Entry 4C2W (X-ray diffraction, 1.70 A resolution); this record covers chains A and D.

[Chain A]
Name: Aurora kinase B-A
From: Xenopus laevis
Notes: EC 2.7.11.1
UniProt: Q6DE08 (AUKBA_XENLA); numbering as in UniProt (aligned over 78-356)
Chain sequence (279 residues; each row starts with the number of its first residue):
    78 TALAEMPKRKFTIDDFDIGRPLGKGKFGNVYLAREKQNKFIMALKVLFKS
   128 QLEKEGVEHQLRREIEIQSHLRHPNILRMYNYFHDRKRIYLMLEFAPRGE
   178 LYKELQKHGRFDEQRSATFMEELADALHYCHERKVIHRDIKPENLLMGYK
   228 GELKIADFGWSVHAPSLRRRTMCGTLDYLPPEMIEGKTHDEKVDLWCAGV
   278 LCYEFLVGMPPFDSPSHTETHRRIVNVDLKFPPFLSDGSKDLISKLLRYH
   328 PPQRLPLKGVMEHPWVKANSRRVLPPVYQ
Not modelled in the structure: 78-87
Modified / non-standard residues: Thr248 (phosphothreonine; TPO)
Ligand contacts: AMP-PNP (ANP; phosphoaminophosphonic acid-adenylate ester): Leu99, Gly100, Lys101, Gly102, Lys103, Val107, Ala120, Lys122, Leu154, Leu170, Glu171, Phe172, Ala173, Glu177, Leu223, Asp234
Swiss-Prot annotation at these positions:
  - active site: Asp216 (Proton acceptor)
  - binding site (ATP): Leu99 to Val107, Lys122
What the authors report for this chain:
  - post-translational modification sites: Thr248
  - conformationally variable residues (side-chain flip): Arg140
  - specificity-determining residues: Glu177 (proposed by the authors, not directly observed)

[Chain D]
Name: Inner centromere protein A
From: Xenopus laevis
UniProt: O13024 (INCEA_XENLA); numbering as in UniProt (aligned over 797-847)
Chain sequence (52 residues; each row starts with the number of its first residue):
   796 IPIPAWASGNLLTQAIRQQYYKPIDVDRMYGTIDSPKLEELFNKSKPRYF
   846 KR
Not modelled in the structure: 796-797
Construct notes: expression tag (796)
Swiss-Prot annotation at these positions:
  - mutagenesis: Phe837 (F837A: Disrupts interaction with aurkb-a)
What the authors report for this chain:
  - binding site for AMP-PNP: Lys839, Lys841

[Interface between chain A and chain D]
Residue-residue contacts (71; chain A residue first):
  Phe88(A) - Tyr825(D)  hydrophobic
  Phe88(A) - Ile828(D)  hydrophobic
  Thr89(A) - Arg843(D)
  Asp92(A) - Arg843(D)  salt bridge
  Asp94(A) - Trp801(D)
  Ile95(A) - Pro799(D)
  Gly96(A) - Pro799(D)
  Gly96(A) - Trp801(D)
  Gly96(A) - Ala802(D)
  Arg97(A) - Ala802(D)  hydrogen bond (side chain-backbone)
  Arg97(A) - Leu807(D)
  Leu109(A) - Leu807(D)  hydrophobic
  Ala110(A) - Trp801(D)
  Arg111(A) - Trp801(D)
  Glu112(A) - Tyr825(D)
  Gln114(A) - Met824(D)
  Asn115(A) - Met824(D)
  Asn115(A) - Tyr825(D)
  Phe117(A) - Gln814(D)
  Phe117(A) - Tyr825(D)
  Ile118(A) - Leu807(D)  hydrophobic
  Ile118(A) - Ile811(D)  hydrophobic
  Ile118(A) - Gln814(D)  hydrogen bond (backbone-side chain)
  Met119(A) - Tyr825(D)
  Lys126(A) - Leu836(D)  hydrogen bond (side chain-backbone)
  Lys126(A) - Phe837(D)
  Lys126(A) - Asn838(D)  hydrogen bond (side chain-backbone)
  Leu129(A) - Phe837(D)  hydrophobic
  Glu135(A) - Phe837(D)
  Arg139(A) - Leu833(D)
  Arg139(A) - Glu834(D)  salt bridge
  Ile142(A) - Leu833(D)  hydrophobic
  Ile142(A) - Leu836(D)  hydrophobic
  Glu143(A) - Leu833(D)
  Arg149(A) - Asp822(D)  salt bridge
  Arg155(A) - Val821(D)
  Arg155(A) - Asp822(D)  salt bridge
  Tyr157(A) - Val821(D)  hydrophobic
  Tyr157(A) - Tyr825(D)
  Asn158(A) - Tyr825(D)  hydrogen bond (side chain-backbone)
  Asn158(A) - Ile828(D)  hydrogen bond (side chain-backbone)
  Asn158(A) - Asp829(D)
  Asn158(A) - Ser830(D)
  Tyr159(A) - Ser830(D)
  Tyr159(A) - Pro831(D)
  Tyr159(A) - Leu833(D)
  Phe160(A) - Pro831(D)  hydrophobic
  His161(A) - Pro831(D)
  His161(A) - Glu835(D)
  His161(A) - Leu836(D)
  His161(A) - Asn838(D)
  His161(A) - Lys839(D)
  His161(A) - Ser840(D)
  Asp162(A) - Ser840(D)
  Arg163(A) - Ser840(D)
  Ile166(A) - Phe837(D)  hydrophobic
  Met169(A) - Tyr825(D)  hydrophobic
  Phe172(A) - Ile811(D)  hydrophobic
  Pro174(A) - Ile811(D)  hydrophobic
  Tyr226(A) - Ile811(D)  hydrophobic
  Tyr226(A) - Arg812(D)
  Tyr226(A) - Tyr815(D)  hydrophobic
  Lys227(A) - Tyr815(D)
  Glu229(A) - Tyr815(D)
  Pro352(A) - Tyr815(D)
  Pro353(A) - Tyr815(D)
  Pro353(A) - Pro818(D)
  Val354(A) - Pro818(D)
  Tyr355(A) - Pro818(D)
  Tyr355(A) - Ile819(D)
  Tyr355(A) - Asp820(D)
Other interface residues (no listed pair), chain A (47 interface residues in all): Lys116, Glu130, Leu138, Val350, Leu351
Other interface residues (no listed pair), chain D (33 interface residues in all): Ile798, Ser803, Ala810, Tyr816, Gly826

[Overview]
47 residues of chain A face 33 of chain D across their interface, with 6 hydrogen bonds and 4 salt bridges.
Polar pairs include Asp92(A)-Arg843(D), Arg139(A)-Glu834(D) and Arg149(A)-Asp822(D). Bound to chain A:
AMP-PNP. The paper reports a binding site for AMP-PNP at Lys839(D) and Lys841(D); the specificity determinant
Glu177(A).
Here chain A is Aurora kinase B-A and chain D is Inner centromere protein A, both from Xenopus laevis. Entry
4C2W (Crystal structure of Aurora B in complex with AMP-PNP) was determined by X-ray diffraction (same
publication as 4C2V).
